PDB entry 5YBB | X-ray diffraction, 3.20 A resolution | chains G and H of the 8 polymer chains in the assembly

# Chain G
Name: Restriction endonuclease S subunits
Source organism: Caldanaerobacter subterraneus subsp. tengcongensis
Reference sequence: Q8R9Q6 (Q8R9Q6_CALS4); numbering as in UniProt (aligned over 2-398)
Amino-acid sequence (398 residues; row label = number of the first residue in the row):
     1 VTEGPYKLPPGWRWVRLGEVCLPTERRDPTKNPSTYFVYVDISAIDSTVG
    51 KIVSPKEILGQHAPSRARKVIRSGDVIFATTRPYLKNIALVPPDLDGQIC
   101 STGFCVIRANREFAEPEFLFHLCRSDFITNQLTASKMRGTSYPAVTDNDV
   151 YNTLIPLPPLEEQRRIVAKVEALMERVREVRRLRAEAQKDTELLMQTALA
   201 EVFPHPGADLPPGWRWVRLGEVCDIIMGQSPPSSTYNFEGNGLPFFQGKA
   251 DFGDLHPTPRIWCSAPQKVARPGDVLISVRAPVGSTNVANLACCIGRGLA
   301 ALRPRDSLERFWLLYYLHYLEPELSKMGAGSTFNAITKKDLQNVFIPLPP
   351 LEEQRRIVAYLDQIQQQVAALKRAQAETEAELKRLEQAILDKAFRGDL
Not modelled in the structure: 1-4, 328-331
Differences from the reference sequence: expression tag (1)
What the authors report for this chain:
  - binding site for the 22-nt DNA strand (chain H): Arg26, Lys31, Asp41, Ile42, Ser43, Arg66, Arg82, Tyr84, Asn87, Thr146

# Chain H
Molecule: 22-nt DNA strand
Sequence (22 nucleotides; each row starts with the number of its first residue):
     1 CTGCGAGGTCAAGGTCACGTGG

# Interface between chain G and chain H
Residue-residue contacts - 8 pairs, chain G then chain H:
  Arg26(G) - DA12(H)  phosphate contact
  Arg26(G) - DG13(H)  salt bridge to the phosphate
  Lys31(G) - DA11(H)  salt bridge to the phosphate
  Arg66(G) - DT15(H)  base contact
  Tyr142(G) - DT15(H)  sugar contact
  Tyr142(G) - DC16(H)  phosphate contact
  Thr146(G) - DG14(H)  hydrogen bond to the phosphate
  Asp147(G) - DG14(H)  phosphate contact

# Summary
Chain G and chain H each contribute 6 residues to their interface, with 1 hydrogen bond and 2 salt bridges.
Polar pairs include Thr146(G)-DG14(H), Arg26(G)-DG13(H) and Lys31(G)-DA11(H). From the paper: a binding site
for the 22-nt DNA strand (chain H) at Arg26(G), Lys31(G) and Asp41(G) among others.
Chain G is Restriction endonuclease S subunits (Caldanaerobacter subterraneus subsp. tengcongensis) and chain
H is a 22-nt DNA strand; the structure, Structural basis underlying complex assembly andconformational
transition of the type I R-M system, was determined by X-ray diffraction.
